8ZC4 - chains B and M of the 9 polymer chains in the assembly; structure by electron microscopy, 3.95 A resolution.

== Chain B ==
Protein: Spike glycoprotein
From: Severe acute respiratory syndrome coronavirus 2
UniProtKB: P0DTC2 (SPIKE_SARS2); aligned to UniProt positions 14-1202 over residues 17-1211 (the alignment contains insertions or deletions, so no single offset holds)
Chain sequence (1238 residues; each row starts with the number of its first residue; note: 6 numbers in that range are skipped by the numbering (no residue carries them; nothing is unmodelled there)):
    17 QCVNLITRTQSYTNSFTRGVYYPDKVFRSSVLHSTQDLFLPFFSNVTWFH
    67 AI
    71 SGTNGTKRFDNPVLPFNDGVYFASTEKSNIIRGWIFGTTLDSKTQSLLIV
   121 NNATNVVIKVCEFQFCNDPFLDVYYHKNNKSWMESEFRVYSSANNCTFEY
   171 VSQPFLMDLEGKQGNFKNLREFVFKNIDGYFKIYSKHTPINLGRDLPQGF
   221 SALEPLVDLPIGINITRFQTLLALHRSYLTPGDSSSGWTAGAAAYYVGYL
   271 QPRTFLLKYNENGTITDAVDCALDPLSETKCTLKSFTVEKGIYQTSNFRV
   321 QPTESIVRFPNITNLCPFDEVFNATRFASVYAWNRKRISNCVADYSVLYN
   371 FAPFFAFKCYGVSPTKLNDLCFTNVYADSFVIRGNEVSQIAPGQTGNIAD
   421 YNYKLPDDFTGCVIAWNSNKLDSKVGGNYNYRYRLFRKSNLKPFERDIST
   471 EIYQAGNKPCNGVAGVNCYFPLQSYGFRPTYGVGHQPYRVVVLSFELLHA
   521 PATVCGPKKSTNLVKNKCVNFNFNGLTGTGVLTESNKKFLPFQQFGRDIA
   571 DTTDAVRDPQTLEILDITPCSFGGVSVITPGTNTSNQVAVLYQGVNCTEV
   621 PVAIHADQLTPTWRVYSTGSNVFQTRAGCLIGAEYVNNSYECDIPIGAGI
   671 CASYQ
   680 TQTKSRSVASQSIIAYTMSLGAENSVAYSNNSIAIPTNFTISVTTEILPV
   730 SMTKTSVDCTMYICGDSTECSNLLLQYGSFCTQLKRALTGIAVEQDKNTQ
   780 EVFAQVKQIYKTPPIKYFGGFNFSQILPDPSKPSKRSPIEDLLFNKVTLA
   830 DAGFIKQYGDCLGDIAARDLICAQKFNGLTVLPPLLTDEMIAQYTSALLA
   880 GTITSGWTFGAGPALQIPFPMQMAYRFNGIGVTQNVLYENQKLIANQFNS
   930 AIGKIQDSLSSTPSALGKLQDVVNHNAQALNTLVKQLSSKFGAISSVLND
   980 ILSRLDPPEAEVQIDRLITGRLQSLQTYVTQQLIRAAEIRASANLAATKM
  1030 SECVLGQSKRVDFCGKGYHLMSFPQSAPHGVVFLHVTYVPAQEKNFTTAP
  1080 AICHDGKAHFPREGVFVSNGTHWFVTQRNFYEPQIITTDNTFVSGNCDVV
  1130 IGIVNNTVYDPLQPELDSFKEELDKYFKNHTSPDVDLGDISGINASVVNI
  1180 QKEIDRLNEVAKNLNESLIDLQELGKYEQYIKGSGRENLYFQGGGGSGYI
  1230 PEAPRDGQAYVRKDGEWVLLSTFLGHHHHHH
Unresolved in the structure: 17-26, 71-81, 97-98, 143-154, 161-167, 177-186, 211-215, 248-262, 621-640, 680-690, 828-855, 1148-1260
Sequence notes: variant Ile22 (Thr19 in P0DTC2), Ser27 (Ala in P0DTC2), Asp142 (Gly in P0DTC2), Gly213 (Val in P0DTC2), Asp339 (Gly in P0DTC2), Phe371 (Ser in P0DTC2), Pro373 (Ser in P0DTC2), Phe375 (Ser in P0DTC2), Ala376 (Thr in P0DTC2), Asn405 (Asp in P0DTC2), Ser408 (Arg in P0DTC2), Asn417 (Lys in P0DTC2), Lys440 (Asn in P0DTC2), Arg452 (Leu in P0DTC2), Asn477 (Ser in P0DTC2), Lys478 (Thr in P0DTC2), Ala484 (Glu in P0DTC2), Val486 (Phe in P0DTC2), Arg498 (Gln in P0DTC2), Tyr501 (Asn in P0DTC2), His505 (Tyr in P0DTC2), Gly614 (Asp in P0DTC2), Tyr655 (His in P0DTC2), Lys683 (Asn679 in P0DTC2), Lys764 (Asn in P0DTC2), Tyr796 (Asp in P0DTC2), His954 (Gln in P0DTC2), Lys969 (Asn in P0DTC2); engineered mutation Pro817 (Phe in P0DTC2), Pro892 (Ala in P0DTC2), Pro899 (Ala in P0DTC2), Pro942 (Ala in P0DTC2), Pro986 (Lys in P0DTC2), Pro987 (Val in P0DTC2); expression tag (1212-1260)
Disulfide bonds: Cys291-Cys301, Cys336-Cys361, Cys379-Cys432, Cys391-Cys525, Cys480-Cys488, Cys538-Cys590, Cys617-Cys649, Cys662-Cys671, Cys738-Cys760, Cys743-Cys749, Cys1032-Cys1043, Cys1082-Cys1126
Covalently attached groups: N-acetylglucosamine (NAG) linked to Asn61, Asn122, Asn234, Asn282, Asn331, Asn343, Asn616, Asn709, Asn717, Asn801, Asn1074, Asn1098, Asn1134

== Chain M ==
Protein: Light chain of D1F6 Fab
From: Homo sapiens
Notes: antibody fragment or engineered binder
Chain sequence (223 residues; each row starts with the number of its first residue):
     1 QPVLTQPPSASGPPGQSVSISCSGSRSNIGTNFVYWYQQLPGAAPKLLIY
    51 KNDQRPSGVPERFFGSKSGTSASLAISGLRSEDEVDYYCAAWDDSLSGHV
   101 FGAGTKVTVLGTKLTVLGQPKAAPSVTLFPPSSEELQANKATLVCLISDF
   151 YPGAVTVAWKADSSPVKAGVETTTPSKQSNNKYAASSYLSLTPEQWKSHR
   201 SYSCQVTHEGSTVEKTVAPTECS
Unresolved in the structure: 1, 111-117, 222-223
Disulfide bonds: Cys22-Cys89, Cys145-Cys204

== Chain B / chain M interface ==
Contacting residue pairs (9):
  Ile472(B) - Thr31(M)
  Asn481(B) - Arg26(M)  hydrogen bond (backbone-side chain)
  Gly482(B) - Arg26(M)
  Gly482(B) - Ile29(M)
  Gly482(B) - Thr31(M)
  Val483(B) - Gly69(M)
  Ala484(B) - Gly30(M)
  Ala484(B) - Lys67(M)  hydrogen bond (backbone-side chain)
  Phe490(B) - Thr31(M)

== In short ==
The chain B/chain M interface involves 6 residues from each chain; the contacts include 2 hydrogen bonds.
Polar pairs include Asn481(B)-Arg26(M) and Ala484(B)-Lys67(M). Covalently linked N-acetylglucosamine: at
Asn61(B), Asn122(B), Asn234(B), Asn282(B), Asn331(B) and Asn343(B) and 7 more.
Here chain B is Spike glycoprotein (Severe acute respiratory syndrome coronavirus 2) and chain M is Light
chain of D1F6 Fab (Homo sapiens). Entry 8ZC4 (SARS-CoV-2 Omicron BA.4 spike trimer (6P) in complex with 3 D1F6
Fabs (2 RBD up)) was determined by electron microscopy, deposited together with 8ZBY, 8ZBZ, 8ZC0, 8ZC1, 8ZC2,
8ZC3, 8ZC5 and 8ZC6.
